PDB entry 7SZT | X-ray diffraction, 2.32 A resolution | chains B and G of the 4 polymer chains in the assembly

== Chain B ==
Name: Multidrug resistance protein, SMR family
Organism: Clostridiales bacterium oral taxon 876
Reference sequence: U2EQ00 (U2EQ00_9FIRM); residues 1-105 here = UniProt positions 1-105
Amino-acid sequence (105 residues; each row starts with the number of its first residue):
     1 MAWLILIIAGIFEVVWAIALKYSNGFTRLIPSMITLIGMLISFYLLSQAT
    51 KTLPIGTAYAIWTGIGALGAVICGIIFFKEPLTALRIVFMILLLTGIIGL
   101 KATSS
Unresolved in the structure: 105
Small-molecule neighbours: Dodecyldimethylphosphine oxide (9PD): Leu40, Phe43, Tyr44, Gln48, Lys51
What the authors report for this chain:
  - conformationally variable residues (side-chain flip): Glu13
  - mutagenesis - Y59F: abolished catalytic activity
  - mutagenesis - S42A, W62F: abolished catalytic activity on Gdm+

== Chain G ==
Name: L10 monobody
Organism: Homo sapiens
Notes: antibody fragment or engineered binder
Amino-acid sequence (91 residues; each row starts with the number of its first residue):
     2 VSSVPTKLEVVAATPTSLLISWDAGHWWEWVTYYRITYGETGGNSPVQEF
    52 TVPGYSSTATISGLKPGVDYTITVYAPTSDYGSPISINYRT
Unresolved in the structure: 2-3

== How chain B and chain G interact ==
Residue-residue contacts - 16 pairs, chain B then chain G:
  Phe26(B) - Thr33(G)
  Thr27(B) - Val32(G)
  Thr27(B) - Thr33(G)  hydrogen bond (backbone-backbone)
  Thr27(B) - Pro78(G)
  Thr27(B) - Tyr82(G)  hydrogen bond
  Arg28(B) - Trp29(G)
  Arg28(B) - Trp31(G)
  Arg28(B) - Tyr82(G)  hydrogen bond (backbone-side chain)
  Leu29(B) - Trp31(G)  hydrogen bond (backbone-backbone)
  Leu29(B) - Val32(G)
  Leu29(B) - Thr33(G)
  Leu29(B) - Gly55(G)
  Leu29(B) - Tyr56(G)
  Ile30(B) - Trp28(G)
  Ile30(B) - Trp31(G)  hydrophobic
  Ser32(B) - Thr33(G)
Also at the interface, not in a pair above, chain B (8 interface residues in all): Ser23, Asn24
Also at the interface, not in a pair above, chain G (10 interface residues in all): Thr79

== Overview ==
8 residues of chain B and 10 residues of chain G are in contact; the contacts include 4 hydrogen bonds. Polar
pairs include Thr27(B)-Tyr82(G), Arg28(B)-Tyr82(G) and Thr27(B)-Thr33(G). Chain B binds
Dodecyldimethylphosphine oxide. From the paper: S42A and W62F of chain B abolish catalytic activity on Gdm+;
conformational variability at Glu13(B).
Here chain B is Multidrug resistance protein, SMR family (Clostridiales bacterium oral taxon 876) and chain G
is L10 monobody (Homo sapiens). Entry 7SZT (Crystal structure of Gdx-Clo from Small Multidrug Resistance
family of transporters in low pH (protonated state)) was determined by X-ray diffraction, deposited together
with 7MGX, 7MH6, 7SSU, 7SV9, 7SVX and 7T00.
